PDB entry 4LFB | X-ray diffraction, 3.01 A resolution | chains A and M of the 21 polymer chains in the assembly

== Chain A ==
Molecule: 16S rRNA
From: Thermus thermophilus
Sequence (1522 nucleotides; each row starts with the number of its first residue; note: 42 numbers in that range are skipped by the numbering (no residue carries them; nothing is unmodelled there); a row labelled like 190A-190L holds insertion residues (190A, then the next letters in order); numbering starts at 0):
     0 UUUGUUGGAG AGUUUGAUCC UGGCUCAGGG UGAACGCUGG CGGCGUGCCU AAGACAUGCA
    60 AGUCGUGCGG G
    73 CCGCGGGGUU UU
    88 ACUCCG
    95 UGGUC
   101 AGCGGCGGAC GGGUGAGUAA CGCGUGGGU
  129A G
   130 ACCUACCCGG AAGAGGGGGA CAACCCGGGG AAACUCGGGC UAAUCCCCCA UGUGGACCCG
   190 C
190A-190L CCCUUGGGGUGU
   191 GUCCAAAGGG CUUU
   216 GCCCGCUUCC GGAUGGGCCC GCGUCCCAUC AGCUAGUUGG UGGGGUAAUG GCCCACCAAG
   276 GCGACGACGG GUAGCCGGUC UGAGAGGAUG GCCGGCCACA GGGGCACUGA GACACGGGCC
   336 CCACUCCUAC GGGAGGCAGC AGUUAGGAAU CUUCCGCAAU GGGCGCAAGC CUGACGGAGC
   396 GACGCCGCUU GGAGGAAGAA GCCCUUCGGG GUGUAAACUC CUGAA
   442 CCCGGGACGA AACCCCCGAC GA
   474 GGGGACUGAC GGUACCGGG
   494 GUAAUAGCGC CGGCCAACUC CGUGCCAGCA GCCGCGGUAA UACGGAGGGC GCGAGCGUUA
   554 CCCGGAUUCA CUGGGCGUAA AGGGCGUGUA GGCGGCCUGG GGCGUCCCAU GUGAAAGACC
   614 ACGGCUCAAC CGUGGGGGAG CGUGGGAUAC GCUCAGGCUA GACGGUGGGA GAGGGUGGUG
   674 GAAUUCCCGG AGUAGCGGUG AAAUGCGCAG AUACCGGGAG GAACGCCGAU GGCGAAGGCA
   734 GCCACCUGGU CCACCCGUGA CGCUGAGGCG CGAAAGCGUG GGGAGCAAAC CGGAUUAGAU
   794 ACCCGGGUAG UCCACGCCCU AAACGAUGCG CGCUAGGUCU CUGGGUCU
   848 CCUGGGGGCC GAAGCUAACG CGUUAAGCGC GCCGCCUGGG GAGUACGGCC GCAAGGCUGA
   908 AACUCAAAGG AAUUGACGGG GGCCCGCACA AGCGGUGGAG CAUGUGGUUU AAUUCGAAGX
   968 AACGCGAAGA ACCUUACCAG GCCUUGACAU GCUAGG
 1003A G
  1004 AACCCGGGUG AAAGCCUGGG GUGCCCC
1030A-1030D GCGA
  1031 GGGGAGCCCU AGCACAGGUG CUGCAUGGCC GUCGUCAGCU CGUGCCGUGA GGUGUUGGGU
  1091 UAAGUCCCGC AACGAGCGCA ACCCCCGCCG UUAGUUGCCA GCGGUUCGGC CGGGCACUCU
  1151 AACGGGACUG CCCGCGAAA
  1171 GCGGGAGGAA GGAGGGGACG ACGUCUGGUC AGCAUGGCCC UUACGGCCUG GGCGACACAC
  1231 GUGCUACAAU GCCCACUACA AAGCGAUGCC ACCCGGCAAC GGGGAGCUAA UCGCAAAAAG
  1291 GUGGGCCCAG UUCGGAUUGG GGUCUGCAAC CCGACCCCAU GAAGCCGGAA UCGCUAGUAA
  1351 UCGCGGAUCA G
 1361A C
  1362 CAUGCCGCGG UGAAUACGUU CCCGGGCCUU GUACACACXG CCXGUXACGC CAUGGGAGCG
  1422 GGCUCUACCC GAAGUCGCCG GG
  1446 AGCCUACGGG
  1459 CAGGCGCCGA GGGUAGGGCC CGUGACUGGG GCGAAGUCGU AACAAGGUAG CUGUACCGGA
  1519 AGGUGCGGCU GGAUCCACUC CUUUCU
Unresolved in the structure: 0-4, 1534-1538
Modified positions: PSU (pseudouridine-5'-monophosphate) at position 516, 7MG (7N-methyl-8-hydroguanosine-5'-monophosphate) at position 527, M2G (N2-dimethylguanosine-5'-monophosphate) at position 966, 5MC (5-methylcytidine-5'-monophosphate) at position 967, 2MG (2N-methylguanosine-5'-monophosphate) at position 1207, 5MC (5-methylcytidine-5'-monophosphate) at position 1400, 4OC (4n,o2'-methylcytidine-5'-monophosphate) at position 1402, 5MC (5-methylcytidine-5'-monophosphate) at position 1404, 5MC (5-methylcytidine-5'-monophosphate) at position 1407, UR3 (3-methyluridine-5'-monophoshate) at position 1498, MA6 (6N-dimethyladenosine-5'-monophoshate) at position 1518, MA6 (6N-dimethyladenosine-5'-monophoshate) at position 1519, PSU (pseudouridine-5'-monophosphate) at position 1540, PSU (pseudouridine-5'-monophosphate) at position 1541
Construct notes: conflict C1534 (A2157 in M26923.1), A1535 (C2158 in M26923.1)
Metal / ion sites: Mg2+ site 1 near G9 (its only coordinating residue here); Mg2+ site 2: U12, G22; Mg2+ site 3: U12, C526, A914; K+ site 1 near U14 (its only coordinating residue here); Mg2+ site 4 near G21 (its only coordinating residue here); Mg2+ site 5 near G29 (its only coordinating residue here); Mg2+ site 6: G46, G394 (together with neomycin); Mg2+ site 7 near C48 (its only coordinating residue here); Mg2+ site 8 near A53 (its only coordinating residue here); Mg2+ site 9: G61, U62, G105; Mg2+ site 10: G70, U98; Mg2+ site 11 near U83 (its only coordinating residue here); 86 more Mg2+ sites not listed; 8 more K+ sites not listed
Small-molecule neighbours:
  - neomycin (NMY), molecule 1: U45, G46, G112, G113, C307, C308, G309, C355, A356, A389, C390, G391, G392, A393
  - neomycin (NMY), molecule 2: C58, A59, G371, C372, C386, U387, G388
  - neomycin (NMY), molecule 3: G1405, U1406, 5MC_1407, A1408, C1409, G1489, C1490, G1491, A1492, A1493, G1494, U1495, C1496

== Chain M ==
Molecule: ribosomal protein S13
From: Thermus thermophilus
UniProt: P80377 (RS13_THET8); residues 1-126 here = UniProt positions 1-126
Amino-acid sequence (126 residues; each row starts with the number of its first residue):
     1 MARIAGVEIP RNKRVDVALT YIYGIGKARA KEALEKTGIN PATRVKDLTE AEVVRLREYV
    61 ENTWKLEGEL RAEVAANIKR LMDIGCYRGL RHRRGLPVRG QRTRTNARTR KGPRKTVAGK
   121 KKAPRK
Unresolved in the structure: 1, 120-126
Metal / ion sites: Mg2+: Thr-20, Ile-22, Ile-25 (shared with U1330(A) of chain A)

== How chain A and chain M interact ==
Contacting residue pairs (83):
  A946(A) / Arg-114(M)  salt bridge to the phosphate
  G947(A) / Arg-108(M)  phosphate contact
  G947(A) / Thr-109(M)  phosphate contact
  G947(A) / Arg-114(M)  salt bridge to the phosphate
  C948(A) / Asn-106(M)  base contact
  C948(A) / Ala-107(M)  hydrogen bond to the phosphate
  C948(A) / Arg-108(M)  hydrogen bond to the phosphate
  C948(A) / Thr-109(M)  hydrogen bond to the phosphate
  A949(A) / Gln-101(M)  phosphate contact
  A949(A) / Asn-106(M)  base contact
  U950(A) / Arg-102(M)  salt bridge to the phosphate
  U950(A) / Thr-105(M)  hydrogen bond to the base
  U950(A) / Asn-106(M)  base contact
  G951(A) / Arg-102(M)  salt bridge to the phosphate
  G951(A) / Thr-105(M)  base contact
  U952(A) / Arg-104(M)  hydrogen bond to the base
  U952(A) / Thr-105(M)  base contact
  G953(A) / Arg-104(M)  salt bridge to the phosphate
  G954(A) / Arg-104(M)  base contact
  A1225(A) / Arg-102(M)  phosphate contact
  A1225(A) / Thr-103(M)  hydrogen bond to the phosphate
  A1225(A) / Arg-104(M)  phosphate contact
  C1226(A) / Arg-91(M)  salt bridge to the phosphate
  C1226(A) / Leu-96(M)  phosphate contact
  C1226(A) / Thr-103(M)  hydrogen bond to the phosphate
  C1226(A) / Arg-104(M)  base contact
  C1226(A) / Lys-111(M)  hydrogen bond to the sugar
  A1227(A) / Leu-96(M)  phosphate contact
  A1227(A) / Lys-111(M)  phosphate contact
  A1227(A) / Lys-115(M)  hydrogen bond to the sugar
  A1227(A) / Val-117(M)  base contact
  C1228(A) / Arg-104(M)  hydrogen bond to the base
  C1228(A) / Arg-108(M)  salt bridge to the phosphate
  C1228(A) / Lys-111(M)  salt bridge to the phosphate
  C1228(A) / Lys-115(M)  phosphate contact
  C1228(A) / Thr-116(M)  hydrogen bond to the phosphate
  C1228(A) / Val-117(M)  hydrogen bond to the sugar
  A1229(A) / Arg-104(M)  base contact
  A1229(A) / Thr-105(M)  base contact
  A1229(A) / Arg-114(M)  salt bridge to the phosphate
  A1229(A) / Thr-116(M)  hydrogen bond to the phosphate
  C1230(A) / Thr-105(M)  base contact
  G1295(A) / Arg-14(M)  hydrogen bond to the sugar
  C1296(A) / Arg-14(M)  sugar contact
  C1297(A) / Arg-44(M)  salt bridge to the phosphate
  U1302(A) / Arg-14(M)  hydrogen bond to the base
  U1302(A) / Val-17(M)  phosphate contact
  A1306(A) / Thr-109(M)  sugar contact
  U1307(A) / Gln-101(M)  hydrogen bond to the phosphate
  U1307(A) / Thr-109(M)  sugar contact
  U1307(A) / Arg-110(M)  phosphate contact
  U1308(A) / His-92(M)  hydrogen bond to the phosphate
  U1308(A) / Pro-97(M)  phosphate contact
  U1308(A) / Val-98(M)  hydrogen bond to the phosphate
  U1308(A) / Arg-99(M)  phosphate contact
  U1308(A) / Gln-101(M)  hydrogen bond to the phosphate
  U1308(A) / Arg-110(M)  phosphate contact
  G1309(A) / Asn-77(M)  phosphate contact
  G1309(A) / Ile-78(M)  sugar contact
  G1309(A) / Leu-81(M)  phosphate contact
  G1309(A) / Arg-88(M)  salt bridge to the phosphate
  G1309(A) / His-92(M)  salt bridge to the phosphate
  G1309(A) / Val-98(M)  phosphate contact
  G1309(A) / Arg-99(M)  salt bridge to the phosphate
  G1310(A) / Asn-77(M)  phosphate contact
  G1310(A) / Arg-88(M)  salt bridge to the phosphate
  C1321(A) / Tyr-87(M)  sugar contact
  C1322(A) / Gly-100(M)  sugar contact
  C1328(A) / Ala-28(M)  phosphate contact
  C1328(A) / Arg-29(M)  hydrogen bond to the sugar
  A1329(A) / Tyr-23(M)  phosphate contact
  A1329(A) / Gly-24(M)  phosphate contact
  A1329(A) / Ile-25(M)  phosphate contact
  A1329(A) / Gly-26(M)  hydrogen bond to the phosphate
  A1329(A) / Lys-27(M)  phosphate contact
  A1329(A) / Ala-28(M)  phosphate contact
  A1329(A) / Arg-29(M)  hydrogen bond to the phosphate
  A1329(A) / Leu-70(M)  sugar contact
  U1330(A) / Ile-22(M)  phosphate contact
  U1330(A) / Tyr-23(M)  phosphate contact
  U1330(A) / Gly-24(M)  phosphate contact
  U1330(A) / Ile-25(M)  hydrogen bond to the phosphate
  U1330(A) / Gly-26(M)  phosphate contact
Interface residues without a listed pair, chain A (34 interface residues in all): G1224, U1301, C1320, G1323, G1331
Interface residues without a listed pair, chain M (45 interface residues in all): Lys-13, Thr-20, Tyr-21, Val-74, Arg-80, Pro-113

== Summary ==
Chain A and chain M form an interface of 34 and 45 residues respectively; the contacts include 23 hydrogen
bonds and 14 salt bridges. Polar contacts include U950(A)/Thr-105(M), U952(A)/Arg-104(M) and
C1228(A)/Arg-104(M). Bound to chain A: 3 copies of neomycin.
Chain A is 16S rRNA and chain M is ribosomal protein S13, both from Thermus thermophilus; the structure,
Crystal Structure of 30S ribosomal subunit from Thermus thermophilus, was determined by X-ray diffraction.
